PDB entry 8VCJ | electron microscopy, 3.32 A resolution | chains A and D of the 11 polymer chains in the assembly

Chain A (and D):
Protein: Transposon Tn7 transposition protein TnsC
Organism: Escherichia coli
Notes: chain D of this document is another copy of the same molecule, construct and numbering; everything in this record applies to it too
UniProtKB: P05846 (TNSC_ECOLX); residues 1-503 here = UniProt positions 1-503
Amino-acid sequence (523 residues; numbered 1 to 523; the number before each row is that of its first residue):
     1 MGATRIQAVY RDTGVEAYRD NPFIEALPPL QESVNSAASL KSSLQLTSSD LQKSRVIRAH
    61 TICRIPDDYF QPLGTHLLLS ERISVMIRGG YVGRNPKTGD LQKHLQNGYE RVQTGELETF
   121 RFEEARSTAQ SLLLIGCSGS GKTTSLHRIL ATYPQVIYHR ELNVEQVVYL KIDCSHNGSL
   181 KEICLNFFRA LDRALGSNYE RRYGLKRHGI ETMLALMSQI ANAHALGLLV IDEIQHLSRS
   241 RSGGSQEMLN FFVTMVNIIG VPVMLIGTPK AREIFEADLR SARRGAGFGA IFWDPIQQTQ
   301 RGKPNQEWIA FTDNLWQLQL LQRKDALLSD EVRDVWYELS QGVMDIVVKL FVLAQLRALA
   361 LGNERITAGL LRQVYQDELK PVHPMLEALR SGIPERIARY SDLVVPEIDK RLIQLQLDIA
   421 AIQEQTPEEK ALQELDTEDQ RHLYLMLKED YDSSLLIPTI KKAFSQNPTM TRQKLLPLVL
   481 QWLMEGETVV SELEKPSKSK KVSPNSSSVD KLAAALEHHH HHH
Disordered / not traced: 1-2, 486-523
Sequence notes: engineered mutation Gly2 (Ser in P05846); expression tag (504-523)
Metal / ion sites: Mg2+: Thr143 (together with ADP)
Ligand contacts: ADP (adenosine-5'-diphosphate): Pro66, Tyr69, Phe70, Gln71, Cys137, Ser138, Gly139, Ser140, Gly141, Lys142, Thr143, Thr144, Met344, Asp345

How chain A and chain D interact:
Contacting residue pairs (14):
  Asp100(A) - Asn198(D)
  Gln102(A) - Asn198(D)
  Lys103(A) - Gly196(D)
  Lys103(A) - Asn198(D)
  Asn163(A) - Leu162(D)
  Tyr203(A) - Gln219(D)  hydrogen bond
  Arg207(A) - Glu211(D)  salt bridge
  Arg207(A) - Ile258(D)
  Thr212(A) - Thr212(D)  hydrogen bond
  Thr212(A) - Ala215(D)
  Ala215(A) - Leu216(D)  hydrophobic
  Leu216(A) - Gln219(D)
  Gln219(A) - Tyr203(D)  hydrogen bond
  Gln219(A) - Gln219(D)
Other interface residues (no listed pair), chain A (16 interface residues in all): Arg201, His208, Glu211, Ser218, Ile220, Ile258
Other interface residues (no listed pair), chain D (16 interface residues in all): Gln102, Glu161, Asn163, Arg207, His208, Thr254

In short:
The chain A/chain D interface involves 16 residues from each chain; the contacts include 3 hydrogen bonds and
1 salt bridge. Among the polar pairs are Arg207(A)-Glu211(D), Tyr203(A)-Gln219(D) and Thr212(A)-Thr212(D).
Bound to chain A: ADP.
Chain A and chain D are both Transposon Tn7 transposition protein TnsC (Escherichia coli); the structure,
CryoEM structure of the TnsC(1-503)-TnsD(1-318)-DNA complex in a 7:2:1 stoichiometry from E. coli Tn7 bound to
..., was determined by electron microscopy together with 8GLU, 8GLW, 8GLX and 8VCT from the same study.
